4QV9 - chains H and I of the 28 polymer chains in the assembly; structure by X-ray diffraction, 2.60 A resolution.

== Chain H ==
Protein: Proteasome subunit beta type-2
From: Saccharomyces cerevisiae
Notes: EC 3.4.25.1
UniProtKB: P25043 (PSB2_YEAST); residues 1-232 here correspond to UniProt positions 30-261 (UniProt number = residue number + 29)
Amino-acid sequence (232 residues; row label = number of the first residue in the row):
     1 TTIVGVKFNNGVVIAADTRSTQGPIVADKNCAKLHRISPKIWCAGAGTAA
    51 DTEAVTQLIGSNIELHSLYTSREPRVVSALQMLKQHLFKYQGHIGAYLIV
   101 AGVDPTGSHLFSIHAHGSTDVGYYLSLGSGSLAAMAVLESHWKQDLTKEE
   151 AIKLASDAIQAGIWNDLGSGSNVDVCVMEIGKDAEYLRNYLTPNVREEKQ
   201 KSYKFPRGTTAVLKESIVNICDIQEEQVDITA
Not modelled in the structure: 227-232
Curated features (UniProtKB/Swiss-Prot):
  - active site: Thr-1 (Nucleophile)

== Chain I ==
Protein: Proteasome subunit beta type-3
From: Saccharomyces cerevisiae
Notes: EC 3.4.25.1
UniProtKB: P25451 (PSB3_YEAST); residues 0-204 here correspond to UniProt positions 1-205 (UniProt number = residue number + 1)
Amino-acid sequence (205 residues; numbered 0 to 204; the number before each row is that of its first residue; numbering starts at 0):
     0 MSDPSSINGGIVVAMTGKDCVAIACDLRLGSQSLGVSNKFEKIFHYGHVF
    50 LGITGLATDVTTLNEMFRYKTNLYKLKEERAIEPETFTQLVSSSLYERRF
   100 GPYFVGPVVAGINSKSGKPFIAGFDLIGCIDEAKDFIVSGTASDQLFGMC
   150 ESLYEPNLEPEDLFETISQALLNAADRDALSGWGAVVYIIKKDEVVKRYL
   200 KMRQD
Not modelled in the structure: 0
Metal / ion sites: Mg2+ site 1: Asp-177, Ser-180; Mg2+ site 2: Asp-204 (shared with 3 residues of chain Y)
Curated features (UniProtKB/Swiss-Prot):
  - modified residue: Ser-30 (Phosphoserine)
  - cross-link: Lys-69 (Glycyl lysine isopeptide (Lys-Gly) (interchain with G-Cter in ubiquitin))

== Interface between chain H and chain I ==
Contacting residue pairs - 65 pairs, chain H then chain I:
  Ile-25(H) / Asp-143(I)
  Ile-25(H) / Phe-146(I)  hydrophobic
  Val-26(H) / Phe-146(I)
  Ala-27(H) / Asp-130(I)
  Ala-27(H) / Phe-146(I)
  Asp-28(H) / Asp-130(I)
  Lys-29(H) / Glu-150(I)  salt bridge
  Ala-49(H) / Cys-128(I)  hydrophobic
  Ala-50(H) / Tyr-95(I)
  Ala-50(H) / Ile-126(I)  hydrophobic
  Ala-50(H) / Cys-128(I)  hydrophobic
  Asp-51(H) / Tyr-95(I)  hydrogen bond
  Asp-51(H) / Arg-98(I)  salt bridge
  Ala-54(H) / Tyr-95(I)
  Tyr-90(H) / Phe-99(I)  hydrophobic
  His-93(H) / Arg-98(I)
  His-93(H) / Phe-99(I)
  Arg-196(H) / Glu-150(I)  salt bridge
  Lys-199(H) / Glu-150(I)
  Lys-199(H) / Ser-151(I)
  Lys-199(H) / Tyr-153(I)
  Ser-202(H) / Glu-154(I)  hydrogen bond
  Tyr-203(H) / Ser-151(I)
  Tyr-203(H) / Leu-152(I)  hydrophobic
  Lys-204(H) / Glu-154(I)
  Lys-204(H) / Asp-161(I)  salt bridge
  Phe-205(H) / Leu-152(I)  hydrophobic
  Phe-205(H) / Glu-164(I)
  Phe-205(H) / Gln-168(I)
  Arg-207(H) / Glu-158(I)
  Arg-207(H) / Glu-160(I)  salt bridge
  Arg-207(H) / Asp-161(I)  salt bridge
  Gly-208(H) / Glu-164(I)  hydrogen bond (backbone-side chain)
  Thr-209(H) / Glu-164(I)  hydrogen bond (backbone-side chain)
  Thr-209(H) / Gln-168(I)
  Thr-210(H) / Glu-164(I)  hydrogen bond
  Thr-210(H) / Ser-167(I)
  Thr-210(H) / Gln-168(I)  hydrogen bond
  Thr-210(H) / Leu-199(I)
  Ala-211(H) / Leu-199(I)
  Ala-211(H) / Lys-200(I)  hydrogen bond (backbone-backbone)
  Val-212(H) / Phe-163(I)  hydrophobic
  Val-212(H) / Tyr-198(I)
  Leu-213(H) / Tyr-198(I)  hydrogen bond (backbone-backbone)
  Leu-213(H) / Leu-199(I)
  Leu-213(H) / Lys-200(I)
  Lys-214(H) / Lys-196(I)
  Lys-214(H) / Arg-197(I)
  Lys-214(H) / Tyr-198(I)  hydrogen bond (backbone-backbone)
  Glu-215(H) / Lys-196(I)
  Glu-215(H) / Arg-197(I)  salt bridge
  Ser-216(H) / Val-194(I)
  Ser-216(H) / Val-195(I)
  Ser-216(H) / Lys-196(I)  hydrogen bond (backbone-backbone)
  Ile-217(H) / Val-194(I)
  Val-218(H) / His-44(I)
  Val-218(H) / Tyr-187(I)  hydrophobic
  Val-218(H) / Val-194(I)  hydrogen bond (backbone-backbone)
  Val-218(H) / Lys-196(I)
  Asn-219(H) / His-44(I)
  Ile-220(H) / Gly-46(I)
  Ile-220(H) / His-47(I)
  Ile-220(H) / Phe-49(I)  hydrophobic
  Ile-220(H) / Val-194(I)  hydrophobic
  Asp-222(H) / Lys-74(I)  salt bridge
Also at the interface, not in a pair above, chain H (36 interface residues in all): Gln-22, Thr-48, Ile-94, Pro-206
Also at the interface, not in a pair above, chain I (38 interface residues in all): Leu-157, Thr-165, Leu-171, Lys-191, Glu-193

== Summary ==
The interface between chain H and chain I involves 36 residues on one side and 38 on the other; the contacts
include 11 hydrogen bonds and 8 salt bridges. Among the polar pairs are Lys-29(H)/Glu-150(I),
Asp-51(H)/Arg-98(I) and Arg-196(H)/Glu-150(I).
Here chain H is Proteasome subunit beta type-2 and chain I is Proteasome subunit beta type-3, both from
Saccharomyces cerevisiae. Entry 4QV9 (yCP beta5-C63F mutant) was determined by X-ray diffraction together with
4QUX, 4QUY, 4QV0, 4QV1, 4QV3, 4QV4 and 42 further entries from the same study.
